PDB entry 8GVJ | X-ray diffraction, 2.71 A resolution | chain A

[Chain A]
Protein: Hepatocyte growth factor receptor
Organism: Homo sapiens
Notes: EC 2.7.10.1; fragment: kinase domain
UniProtKB: P08581 (MET_HUMAN); residues 1038-1346 here = UniProt positions 1038-1346
Amino-acid sequence (309 residues; row label = number of the first residue in the row):
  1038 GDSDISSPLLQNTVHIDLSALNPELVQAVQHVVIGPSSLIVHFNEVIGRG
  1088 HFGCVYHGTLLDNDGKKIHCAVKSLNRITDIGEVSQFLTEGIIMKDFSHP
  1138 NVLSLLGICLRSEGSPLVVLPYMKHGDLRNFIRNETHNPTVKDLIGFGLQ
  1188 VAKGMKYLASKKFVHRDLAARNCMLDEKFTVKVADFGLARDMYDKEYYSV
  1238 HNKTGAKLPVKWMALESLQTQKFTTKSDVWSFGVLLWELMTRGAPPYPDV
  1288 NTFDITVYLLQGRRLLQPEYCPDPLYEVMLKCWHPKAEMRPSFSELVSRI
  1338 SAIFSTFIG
Not modelled in the structure: 1038-1059, 1345-1346
Curated features (UniProtKB/Swiss-Prot):
  - active site: D1204 (Proton acceptor)
  - binding site (ATP): I1084 to V1092, K1110
  - modified residue: Y1230 (Phosphotyrosine), Y1234 (Phosphotyrosine), Y1235 (Phosphotyrosine), T1289 (Phosphothreonine)
  - natural variant: V1092 (V1092I: In RCCP), H1094 (H1094L: In RCCP; H1094R: In RCCP; H1094Y: In RCCP), H1106 (H1106D: In RCCP), M1131 (M1131T: In RCCP), T1173 (T1173I: In HCC), V1188 (V1188L: In RCCP), L1195 (L1195V: In RCCP), V1220 (V1220I: In RCCP), D1228 (D1228H: In RCCP; D1228N: In RCCP), Y1230 (Y1230C: In RCCP; Y1230D: In RCCP; Y1230H: In RCCP), Y1234 (Y1234C: In DA11), K1244 (K1244R: In HCC), 2 further natural variant entries in UniProt
  - mutagenesis: Y1234 (Y1234F: Complete loss of kinase activity and of ligand-induced ubiquitination. Alters interaction with PTPN1 and PTPN2. Loss of interaction with PTPN1 and PTPN2; when associated with F-1235), Y1235 (Y1235F: Complete loss of kinase activity. Alters interaction with PTPN1 and PTPN2. Loss of interaction with PTPN1 and PTPN2; when associated with F-1234), Y1313 (Y1313F: No effect on ligand-induced CBL-mediated ubiquitination; when associated with F-1349, F-1356 and F-1365)
Residues lining bound ligands: KGL ((1^4Z,5^2E)-6^3-(trifluoromethyl)-5^1,5^6-dihydro-1^1H-8-aza-2(3,6)-quinolina-5(1,3)-pyridazina-1(4,1)-pyrazola-6(1,4)-benzenacyclododecaphane-5^6,7-dione): I1084, G1085, V1092, A1108, L1140, L1157, P1158, Y1159, M1160, G1163, D1164, N1167, R1208, N1209, M1211, A1221, D1222, A1226, Y1230, D1231

[Summary]
Ligands of chain A: compound KGL. UniProt lists active-site residue D1204, 10 ATP-binding residues and 3
mutagenesis sites.
Chain A is Hepatocyte growth factor receptor (Homo sapiens); the structure, Crystal structure of cMET kinase
domain bound by D6808, was determined by X-ray diffraction, deposited together with 7Y4T and 7Y4U.
